Entry 5XOW (X-ray diffraction, 2.90 A resolution); this record covers chains A and C of the 3 polymer chains in the assembly.

[Chain A]
Name: TtAgo (D546N)
From: Thermus thermophilus (strain HB27 / ATCC BAA-163 / DSM 7039)
UniProt: Q746M7 (Q746M7_THET2); residues 1-685 here = UniProt positions 1-685
Sequence (685 residues; numbered 1 to 685; the number before each row is that of its first residue):
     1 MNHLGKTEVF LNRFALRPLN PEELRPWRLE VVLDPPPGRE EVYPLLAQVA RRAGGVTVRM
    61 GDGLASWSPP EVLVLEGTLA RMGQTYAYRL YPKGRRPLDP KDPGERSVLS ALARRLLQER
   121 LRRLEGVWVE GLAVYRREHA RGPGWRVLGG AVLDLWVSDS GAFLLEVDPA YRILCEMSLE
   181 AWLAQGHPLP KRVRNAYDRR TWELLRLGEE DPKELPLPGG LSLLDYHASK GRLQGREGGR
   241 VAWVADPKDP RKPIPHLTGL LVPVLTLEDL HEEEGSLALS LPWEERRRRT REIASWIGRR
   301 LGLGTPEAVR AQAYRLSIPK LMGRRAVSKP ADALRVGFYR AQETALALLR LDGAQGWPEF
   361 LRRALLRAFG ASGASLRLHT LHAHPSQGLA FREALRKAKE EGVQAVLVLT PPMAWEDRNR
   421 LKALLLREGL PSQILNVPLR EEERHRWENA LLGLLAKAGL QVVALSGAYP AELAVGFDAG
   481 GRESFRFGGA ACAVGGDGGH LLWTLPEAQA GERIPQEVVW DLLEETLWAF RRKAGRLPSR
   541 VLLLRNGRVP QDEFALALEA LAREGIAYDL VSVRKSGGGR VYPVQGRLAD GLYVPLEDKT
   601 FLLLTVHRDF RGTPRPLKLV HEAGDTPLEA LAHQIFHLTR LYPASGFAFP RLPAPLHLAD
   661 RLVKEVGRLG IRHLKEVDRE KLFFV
Disordered / not traced: 1
Differences from the reference sequence: engineered mutation Asn-546 (Asp in Q746M7)
Ion coordination: Mg2+: Val-685 (shared with DT1(C), DA3(C) of chain C)
Curated features (UniProtKB/Swiss-Prot):
  - active site: Asp-478, Glu-512, Asp-660
  - binding site (Mn(2+)): Asp-478, Asp-660, Val-685
From the paper describing this entry:
  - binding site for the 20-nt RNA strand: Met-413
  - mutagenesis - D546N: abolished catalytic activity (citing earlier work)

[Chain C]
Molecule: 21-nt DNA strand
Sequence (21 nucleotides; each row starts with the number of its first residue):
     1 TGAGGTAGTA GGTTGTATAG T
Ion coordination: Mg2+: DT1, DA3 (shared with Val-685(A) of chain A)

[How chain A and chain C interact]
Residue-residue contacts (73; chain A residue first):
  Arg-39(A) with DT18(C), salt bridge to the phosphate; DA19(C), hydrogen bond to the base
  Glu-40(A) with DT18(C), base contact
  Val-42(A) with DT18(C), sugar contact
  Tyr-43(A) with DA17(C), base contact; DT18(C), hydrogen bond to the base
  Ala-170(A) with DG8(C), phosphate contact
  Tyr-171(A) with DG8(C), hydrogen bond to the phosphate
  Arg-172(A) with DT9(C), salt bridge to the phosphate; DA10(C), salt bridge to the phosphate
  Ile-173(A) with DG8(C), phosphate contact; DT9(C), hydrogen bond to the phosphate
  Arg-192(A) with DT9(C), hydrogen bond to the base; DA10(C), hydrogen bond to the sugar
  Arg-199(A) with DG11(C), salt bridge to the phosphate
  Thr-201(A) with DA10(C), phosphate contact; DG11(C), phosphate contact
  Val-264(A) with DT9(C), phosphate contact; DA10(C), phosphate contact
  Thr-266(A) with DG8(C), base contact
  Leu-279(A) with DA7(C), sugar contact; DG8(C), sugar contact
  Ser-280(A) with DT6(C), phosphate contact; DA7(C), phosphate contact
  Leu-281(A) with DA7(C), hydrogen bond to the phosphate
  Arg-286(A) with DA7(C), salt bridge to the phosphate
  Met-413(A) with DT1(C), hydrogen bond to the base
  Trp-415(A) with DT1(C), base contact
  Arg-418(A) with DT1(C), salt bridge to the phosphate
  Lys-422(A) with DT1(C), salt bridge to the phosphate
  Ser-432(A) with DT1(C), phosphate contact
  Gln-433(A) with DT1(C), hydrogen bond to the phosphate
  Ile-434(A) with DT1(C), hydrogen bond to the phosphate
  Leu-435(A) with DG2(C), phosphate contact
  Asn-436(A) with DT1(C), phosphate contact; DG2(C), hydrogen bond to the phosphate
  His-445(A) with DG2(C), base contact
  Arg-446(A) with DG2(C), salt bridge to the phosphate
  Asn-449(A) with DG2(C), hydrogen bond to the base; DA3(C), hydrogen bond to the sugar
  Lys-457(A) with DT1(C), salt bridge to the phosphate
  Arg-486(A) with DT13(C), base contact; DT14(C), hydrogen bond to the sugar
  Gly-511(A) with DT14(C), phosphate contact; DG15(C), phosphate contact
  Glu-512(A) with DT14(C), hydrogen bond to the phosphate; DG15(C), hydrogen bond to the phosphate
  Arg-513(A) with DG15(C), hydrogen bond to the phosphate; DT16(C), salt bridge to the phosphate
  Pro-550(A) with DT16(C), phosphate contact
  Gln-551(A) with DT16(C), hydrogen bond to the phosphate
  Arg-580(A) with DA7(C), salt bridge to the phosphate
  Asp-609(A) with DG4(C), hydrogen bond to the base; DG5(C), sugar contact
  Gly-612(A) with DT6(C), phosphate contact; DA7(C), phosphate contact
  Thr-613(A) with DT6(C), hydrogen bond to the phosphate; DA7(C), hydrogen bond to the phosphate
  Arg-615(A) with DT6(C), salt bridge to the phosphate
  Tyr-642(A) with DG4(C), phosphate contact
  Ala-644(A) with DA3(C), sugar contact
  Phe-647(A) with DG2(C), base contact
  Ala-648(A) with DG4(C), sugar contact
  Phe-649(A) with DG4(C), phosphate contact
  Pro-650(A) with DG4(C), phosphate contact; DG5(C), phosphate contact
  Arg-651(A) with DG4(C), phosphate contact; DG5(C), hydrogen bond to the phosphate; DT6(C), salt bridge to the phosphate
  His-657(A) with DG4(C), salt bridge to the phosphate
  Arg-661(A) with DG4(C), salt bridge to the phosphate
  Val-685(A) with DT1(C), phosphate contact; DA3(C), phosphate contact
Also at the interface, not in a pair above, chain A (63 interface residues in all): Gly-38, Pro-44, Pro-169, Arg-194, Lys-248, Leu-265, Ala-450, Glu-483, Ser-484, Arg-608, Ser-645, Leu-652
Also at the interface, not in a pair above, chain C (19 interface residues in all): DG12

[In short]
Chain A and chain C form an interface of 63 and 19 residues respectively, with 22 hydrogen bonds and 15 salt
bridges. Polar pairs include Arg-39(A)/DA19(C), Tyr-43(A)/DT18(C) and Arg-192(A)/DT9(C). From the paper: a
binding site for the 20-nt RNA strand at Met-413(A); D546N of chain A abolishes catalytic activity.
Here chain A is TtAgo (D546N) (Thermus thermophilus (strain HB27 / ATCC BAA-163 / DSM 7039)) and chain C is a
21-nt DNA strand. Entry 5XOW (Crystal structure of T. thermophilus Argonaute protein complexed with a bulge
6'A7' on the target strand) was determined by X-ray diffraction (same publication as 5XP8, 5XPA, 5XPG, 5XOU
and 5XQ2).
